Entry 5TW6 (X-ray diffraction, 1.70 A resolution); this record covers chain A.

Chain A:
Molecule: Beta-lactamase
Organism: Escherichia coli
Notes: EC 3.5.2.6
UniProt: Q9L5C7 (Q9L5C7_ECOLX); the author numbering skips numbers that UniProt does not, so the offset changes along the chain: 25-57 = UniProt 29-61; 59-238 = UniProt 62-241; 240-252 = UniProt 242-254; 254-290 = UniProt 255-291
Amino-acid sequence (263 residues; each row starts with the number of its first residue; note: 3 numbers in that range are skipped by the numbering (no residue carries them; nothing is unmodelled there)):
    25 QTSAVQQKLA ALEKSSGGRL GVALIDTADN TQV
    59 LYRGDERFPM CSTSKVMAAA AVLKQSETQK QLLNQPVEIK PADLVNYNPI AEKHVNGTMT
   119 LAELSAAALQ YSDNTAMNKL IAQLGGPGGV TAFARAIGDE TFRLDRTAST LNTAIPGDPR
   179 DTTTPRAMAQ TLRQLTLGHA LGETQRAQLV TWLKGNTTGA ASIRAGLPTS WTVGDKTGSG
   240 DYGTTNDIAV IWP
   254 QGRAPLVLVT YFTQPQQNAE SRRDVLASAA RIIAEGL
Unresolved in the structure: 25-26, 289-290
Differences from the reference sequence: engineered mutation Ala166 (Glu169 in Q9L5C7), Ser167 (Pro170 in Q9L5C7)
Small-molecule neighbours: acylated ceftazidime (CAZ): Cys69, Ser70, Lys73, Asn104, Tyr105, Ser130, Asn132, Asn170, Thr171, Ala172, Thr216, Lys234, Thr235, Gly236, Ser237, Gly238, Asp240, Arg276
Reported in the primary citation:
  - conformationally variable residues (loop rearrangement, side-chain flip): Ala166 to Ala172
  - binding site for acylated ceftazidime: Cys69, Ser70, Asn104, Ser130, Asn132, Thr171, Thr235, Ser237
  - catalytic residues: Ser70, Ser237
  - mutagenesis - P167S (10-fold): increased catalytic activity on ceftazidime (citing earlier work)
  - mutagenesis - P167S: decreased stability (citing earlier work)

Summary:
Ligands of chain A: acylated ceftazidime. The paper reports catalytic residues Ser70 and Ser237; P167S
increases catalytic activity on ceftazidime.
Chain A is Beta-lactamase (Escherichia coli); the structure, CTX-M-14 P167S:E166A mutant with acylated
ceftazidime molecule, was determined by X-ray diffraction, deposited together with 5TWD, 5TWE, 5U53 and 5VTH.
